7AZB - chains A and B; structure by X-ray diffraction, 2.62 A resolution.

[Chain A]
Protein: Discoidin domain-containing receptor 2
From: Homo sapiens
Notes: EC 2.7.10.1
Reference sequence: Q16832 (DDR2_HUMAN); residues 27-191 here correspond to UniProt positions 26-190 (UniProt number = residue number - 1)
Amino-acid sequence (168 residues; each row starts with the number of its first residue):
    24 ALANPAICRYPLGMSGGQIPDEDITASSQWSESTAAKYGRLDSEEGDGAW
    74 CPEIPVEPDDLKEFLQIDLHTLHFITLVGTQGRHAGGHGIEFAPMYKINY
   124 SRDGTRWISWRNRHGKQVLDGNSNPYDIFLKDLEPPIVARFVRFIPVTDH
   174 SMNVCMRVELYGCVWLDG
Not modelled in the structure: 24-28, 189-191
Cystine bridges: Cys74-Cys178
Construct notes: expression tag (24-26)
Curated features (UniProtKB/Swiss-Prot):
  - glycosylation: Asn122 (N-linked (GlcNAc...) asparagine)

[Chain B]
Protein: VHH
From: Homo sapiens
Notes: antibody fragment or engineered binder
Amino-acid sequence (153 residues; each row starts with the number of its first residue):
     1 MKYLLPTAAAGLLLLAAQPAMAEVQLQASGGGFVQPGGSLRLSCAASGSS
    51 SWLDGMGWFRQAPGKEREFVSAISGQDNYASYYADSVKGRFTISRDNSKN
   101 TVYLQMNSLRAEDTATYYCAPQRSIYQSHKPIYWGQGTQVTVSSAAAHHH
   151 HHH
Not modelled in the structure: 1-24, 47-52, 76-77, 145-153

[Interface between chain A and chain B]
Pairs across the interface (36; chain A residue first):
  Trp53(A) - Ile125(B)
  Trp53(A) - Tyr126(B)
  Asp70(A) - His129(B)  salt bridge
  Ile77(A) - Ile125(B)  hydrophobic
  Ile77(A) - Tyr126(B)
  Arg106(A) - Arg123(B)  hydrogen bond (side chain-backbone)
  Arg106(A) - Ile125(B)
  Arg106(A) - Ser128(B)  hydrogen bond
  His107(A) - Phe69(B)
  Gly109(A) - Phe59(B)
  Gly109(A) - Phe69(B)
  Gly110(A) - Phe59(B)
  Gly110(A) - Phe69(B)
  Gly110(A) - Gln122(B)  hydrogen bond (backbone-side chain)
  His111(A) - Phe59(B)
  His111(A) - Gln122(B)
  His111(A) - Arg123(B)  hydrogen bond (backbone-backbone)
  His111(A) - Trp134(B)
  Gly112(A) - Tyr82(B)
  Gly112(A) - Gln122(B)
  Ile113(A) - Gln122(B)
  Ile113(A) - Arg123(B)
  Ile113(A) - Ser124(B)
  Glu114(A) - Ser124(B)
  Glu114(A) - Ile125(B)  hydrogen bond (side chain-backbone)
  Ser146(A) - Ala80(B)
  Asn147(A) - Tyr82(B)
  Pro148(A) - Tyr82(B)
  Tyr149(A) - Phe69(B)  hydrophobic
  Tyr149(A) - Tyr82(B)  hydrophobic
  Tyr149(A) - Tyr83(B)
  Tyr149(A) - Ala84(B)
  Tyr149(A) - Asp85(B)  hydrogen bond (side chain-backbone)
  Asp150(A) - Tyr82(B)
  Asp150(A) - Lys88(B)  salt bridge
  Asn176(A) - Tyr126(B)  hydrogen bond
Other interface residues (no listed pair), chain A (20 interface residues in all): Thr57, Cys74, Pro78
Other interface residues (no listed pair), chain B (17 interface residues in all): Ile132

[Overview]
Chain A and chain B form an interface of 20 and 17 residues respectively, with 7 hydrogen bonds and 2 salt
bridges. Polar pairs include Asp70(A)-His129(B), Asp150(A)-Lys88(B) and Arg106(A)-Arg123(B).
Chain A is Discoidin domain-containing receptor 2 and chain B is VHH, both from Homo sapiens; the structure,
Structure of DDR2 DS domain in complex with VHH, was determined by X-ray diffraction.
